Entry 1MZ5 (X-ray diffraction, 2.20 A resolution); this record covers chain A.

[Chain A]
Protein: sialidase
From: Trypanosoma rangeli
Notes: EC 3.2.1.18; fragment: mature sialidase
UniProt: O44049 (O44049_TRYRA); residues 1-638 here correspond to UniProt positions 23-660 (UniProt number = residue number + 22)
Sequence (638 residues; row label = number of the first residue in the row):
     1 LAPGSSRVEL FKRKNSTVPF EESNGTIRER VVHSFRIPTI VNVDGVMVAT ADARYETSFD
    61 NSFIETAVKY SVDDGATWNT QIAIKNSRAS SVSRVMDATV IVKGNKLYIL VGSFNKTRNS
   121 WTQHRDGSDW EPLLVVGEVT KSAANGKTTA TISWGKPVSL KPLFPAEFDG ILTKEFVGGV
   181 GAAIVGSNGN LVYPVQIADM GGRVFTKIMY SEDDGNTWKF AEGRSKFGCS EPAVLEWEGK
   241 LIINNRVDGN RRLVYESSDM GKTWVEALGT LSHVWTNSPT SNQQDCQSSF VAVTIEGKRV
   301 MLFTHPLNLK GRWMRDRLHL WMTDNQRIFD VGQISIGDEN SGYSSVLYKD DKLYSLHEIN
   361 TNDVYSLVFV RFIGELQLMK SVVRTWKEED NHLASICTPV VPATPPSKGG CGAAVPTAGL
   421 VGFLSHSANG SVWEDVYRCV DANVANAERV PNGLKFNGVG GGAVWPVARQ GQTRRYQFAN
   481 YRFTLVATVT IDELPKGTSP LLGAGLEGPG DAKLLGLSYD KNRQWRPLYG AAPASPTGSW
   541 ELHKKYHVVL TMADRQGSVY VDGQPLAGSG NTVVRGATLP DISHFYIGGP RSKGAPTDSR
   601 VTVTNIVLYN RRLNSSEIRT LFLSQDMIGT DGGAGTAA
Not modelled in the structure: 404-409, 591-593, 632-638
Disulfides: Cys397-Cys411
Covalently attached groups: N-acetylglucosamine (NAG) linked to Asn15, Asn24, Asn115, Asn429, Asn614
Construct notes: conflict Val177 (Ile199 in O44049)

[Overview]
Covalently linked N-acetylglucosamine: at Asn15, Asn24, Asn115, Asn429 and Asn614.
Chain A is sialidase (Trypanosoma rangeli); the structure, Trypanosoma rangeli sialidase, was determined by
X-ray diffraction, deposited together with 1MZ6.
